PDB entry 8K5O | electron microscopy, 2.42 A resolution | chains q and r of the 56 polymer chains in the assembly

Chain q:
Molecule: Antenna complex alpha/beta subunit domain-containing protein
From: Halorhodospira halochloris
UniProtKB: A0A0X8XBE4 (A0A0X8XBE4_HALHR); numbering as in UniProt (aligned over 1-65)
Amino-acid sequence (65 residues; row label = number of the first residue in the row):
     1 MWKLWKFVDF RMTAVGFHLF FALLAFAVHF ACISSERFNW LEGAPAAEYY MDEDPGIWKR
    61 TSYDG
Unresolved in the structure: 64-65
Small-molecule neighbours:
  - Trans-Geranyl Bacteriochlorophyll B (A1LZM), molecule 1: M1, L4, W5, F17, F21
  - Trans-Geranyl Bacteriochlorophyll B (A1LZM), molecule 2: L4, V8, M12, T13, G16, F17, F20, V28
  - Trans-Geranyl Bacteriochlorophyll B (A1LZM), molecule 3: F10, T13, A14, F17, H18, F20, F21, L24, A27, V28, A31
  - Trans-Geranyl Bacteriochlorophyll B (A1LZM), molecule 4: A14, V15, H18, L19, F21, A22, A25, H29, F38, W40
  - Trans-Geranyl Bacteriochlorophyll B (A1LZM), molecule 5: F21, L24, A25, V28, H29, C32, F38, I57, W58
  - Trans-Geranyl Bacteriochlorophyll B (A1LZM), molecule 6: A22, A25, F26, H29, F30, I33, W40

Chain r:
Molecule: Beta subunit of light-harvesting 1
From: Halorhodospira halochloris
UniProtKB: A0A0X8X9B2 (A0A0X8X9B2_HALHR); residues 1-86 here = UniProt positions 1-86
Amino-acid sequence (86 residues; each row starts with the number of its first residue):
     1 MTDIRTGLTD EECQEIHEMN MLGMHAYWSI GLIANALAYA WRPFHQGRAG NRLEDHAPDY
    61 VRSALTSVQE QASSVTAAVQ QTPMVG
Unresolved in the structure: 1-3, 66-86
Bound ions: Trans-Geranyl Bacteriochlorophyll B Mg near N35 (its only coordinating residue here)
Small-molecule neighbours:
  - Trans-Geranyl Bacteriochlorophyll B (A1LZM), molecule 1: M19, N20, G23, M24, Y27, W28
  - Trans-Geranyl Bacteriochlorophyll B (A1LZM), molecule 2: Y27, I30, G31, A34, N35, A38, W41
  - Trans-Geranyl Bacteriochlorophyll B (A1LZM), molecule 3: Y27, W28, G31, L32, N35, F44, H45
  - Trans-Geranyl Bacteriochlorophyll B (A1LZM), molecule 4: A34, L37, A38, W41
  - Trans-Geranyl 8-vinyl-bacteriochlorophyll B (A1LZQ): H17, M21, M24, H25, W28

Interface between chain q and chain r:
Pairs across the interface - 62 pairs, chain q then chain r:
  M1(q) - H17(r)
  W2(q) - D10(r)
  W2(q) - C13(r)
  W2(q) - Q14(r)
  W2(q) - H17(r)
  W5(q) - T6(r)  hydrogen bond (backbone-side chain)
  W5(q) - L8(r)
  W5(q) - C13(r)
  W5(q) - I16(r)
  W5(q) - H17(r)
  W5(q) - N20(r)
  K6(q) - I4(r)
  K6(q) - R5(r)
  K6(q) - T6(r)  hydrogen bond (backbone-backbone)
  K6(q) - D10(r)  salt bridge
  K6(q) - C13(r)  hydrogen bond (backbone-side chain)
  F7(q) - I4(r)
  F7(q) - T6(r)
  V8(q) - T6(r)
  D9(q) - T6(r)
  F10(q) - I16(r)  hydrophobic
  F10(q) - N20(r)
  F21(q) - Y27(r)
  E36(q) - L53(r)
  E36(q) - R62(r)
  E36(q) - S63(r)  hydrogen bond
  E36(q) - A64(r)  hydrogen bond (side chain-backbone)
  E36(q) - L65(r)
  R37(q) - W41(r)
  R37(q) - R42(r)  hydrogen bond (backbone-side chain)
  R37(q) - P43(r)  hydrogen bond (side chain-backbone)
  R37(q) - N51(r)
  F38(q) - W41(r)  hydrophobic
  F38(q) - R42(r)
  F38(q) - P43(r)
  F38(q) - F44(r)  hydrophobic
  E42(q) - R62(r)  salt bridge
  A44(q) - R42(r)  hydrogen bond (backbone-side chain)
  P45(q) - R42(r)
  P45(q) - L53(r)
  A46(q) - R42(r)
  A46(q) - L53(r)
  A47(q) - N51(r)
  A47(q) - R52(r)
  A47(q) - L53(r)
  A47(q) - H56(r)
  E48(q) - P43(r)
  Y50(q) - L53(r)  hydrophobic
  Y50(q) - H56(r)
  Y50(q) - A57(r)  hydrophobic
  Y50(q) - P58(r)
  Y50(q) - V61(r)
  M51(q) - G50(r)
  M51(q) - H56(r)
  P55(q) - G47(r)
  G56(q) - Q46(r)
  G56(q) - G47(r)  hydrogen bond (backbone-backbone)
  I57(q) - Y39(r)
  I57(q) - H45(r)
  R60(q) - R48(r)
  T61(q) - R48(r)  hydrogen bond (backbone-side chain)
  T61(q) - A49(r)
Interface residues without a listed pair, chain q (26 interface residues in all): K59

Overview:
26 residues of chain q and 33 residues of chain r are in contact; the contacts include 10 hydrogen bonds and 2
salt bridges. Polar contacts include K6(q)-D10(r), E42(q)-R62(r) and W5(q)-T6(r). 3 Trans-Geranyl
Bacteriochlorophyll B molecules are bound between chain q and chain r.
Chain q is Antenna complex alpha/beta subunit domain-containing protein and chain r is Beta subunit of
light-harvesting 1, both from Halorhodospira halochloris; the structure, Cryo-EM structure of the RC-LH core
comples from Halorhodospira halochloris, was determined by electron microscopy.
